8CVO - chains A and N of the 9 polymer chains in the assembly; structure by electron microscopy, 2.95 A resolution.

[Chain A]
Molecule: 16S ribosomal RNA
Organism: Cutibacterium acnes
Sequence (1537 nucleotides; row label = number of the first residue in the row):
     1 UUUUUCAUUG GAGAGUUUGA UCCUGGCUCA GGACGAACGC UGGCGGCGUG CUUAACACAU
    61 GCAAGUCGAA CGGAAAGGCC CUGCUUUUGU GGGGUGCUCG AGUGGCGAAC GGGUGAGUAA
   121 CACGUGAGUA ACCUGCCCUU GACUUUGGGA UAACUUCAGG AAACUGGGGC UAAUACCGGA
   181 UAGGAGCUCC UGCUGCAUGG UGGGGGUUGG AAAGUUUCGG CGGUUGGGGA UGGACUCGCG
   241 GCUUAUCAGC UUGUUGGUGG GGUAGUGGCU UACCAAGGCU UUGACGGGUA GCCGGCCUGA
   301 GAGGGUGACC GGCCACAUUG GGACUGAGAU ACGGCCCAGA CUCCUACGGG AGGCAGCAGU
   361 GGGGAAUAUU GCACAAUGGG CGGAAGCCUG AUGCAGCAAC GCCGCGUGCG GGAUGACGGC
   421 CUUCGGGUUG UAAACCGCUU UCGCCUGUGA CGAAGCGUGA GUGACGGUAA UGGGUAAAGA
   481 AGCACCGGCU AACUACGUGC CAGCAGCCXC GGUGAUACGU AGGGUGCGAG CGUUGUCCGG
   541 AUUUAUUGGG CGUAAAGGGC UCGUAGGUGG UUGAUCGCGU CGGAAGUGUA AUCUUGGGGC
   601 UUAACCCUGA GCGUGCUUUC GAUACGGGUU GACUUGAGGA AGGUAGGGGA GAAUGGAAUU
   661 CCUGGUGGAG CGGUGGAAUG CGCAGAUAUC AGGAGGAACA CCAGUGGCGA AGGCGGUUCU
   721 CUGGGCCUUU CCUGACGCUG AGGAGCGAAA GCGUGGGGAG CGAACAGGCU UAGAUACCCU
   781 GGUAGUCCAC GCUGUAAACG GUGGGUACUA GGUGUGGGGU CCAUUCCACG GGUUCCGUGC
   841 CGUAGCUAAC GCUUUAAGUA CCCCGCCUGG GGAGUACGGC CGCAAGGCUA AAACUCAAAG
   901 GAAUUGACGG GGCCCCGCAC AAGCGGCGGA GCAUGCGGAU UAAUUCGAUG XAACGCGUAG
   961 AACCUUACCU GGGUUUGACA UGGAUCGGGA GUGCUCAGAG AUGGGUGUGC CUCUUUUGGG
  1021 GUCGGUUCAC AGGUGGUGCA UGGCUGUCGU CAGCUCGUGU CGUGAGAUGU UGGGUUAAGU
  1081 CCCGCAACGA GCGCAACCCU UGUUCACUGU UGCCAGCACG UUAUGGUGGG GACUCAGUGG
  1141 AGACCGCCGG GGUCAACUCG GAGGAAGGUG GGGAUGACGU CAAGUCAUCA UGCCCCUUAU
  1201 GUCCAGGGCU UCACGCAUGC UACAAUGGCU GGUACAGAGA GUGGCGAGCC UGUGAGGGUG
  1261 AGCGAAUCUC GGAAAGCCGG UCUCAGUUCG GAUUGGGGUC UGCAACUCGA CCUCAUGAAG
  1321 UCGGAGUCGC UAGUAAUCGC AGAUCAGCAA CGCUGCGGUG AAUACGUUCC CGGGGCUUGU
  1381 ACACACXGCC XGUXAAGUCA UGAAAGUUGG UAACACCCGA AGCCGGUGGC CUAACCGUUG
  1441 UGGGGGAGCC GUCGAAGGUG GGACUGGUGA UUAGGACUAA GUCGUAACAA GGUAGCCGUA
  1501 CCGGAAGGUG CGGCUGGAUC ACCUCCUUUC UAAGGAG
Unresolved in the structure: 1-905, 1016-1019, 1381-1537
Modified positions: PSU (pseudouridine-5'-monophosphate) at position 498, G7M (N7-methyl-guanosine-5'-monophosphate) at position 509, 2MG (2N-methylguanosine-5'-monophosphate) at position 950, 5MC (5-methylcytidine-5'-monophosphate) at position 951, 5MC (5-methylcytidine-5'-monophosphate) at position 1387, 4OC (4n,o2'-methylcytidine-5'-monophosphate) at position 1389, 5MC (5-methylcytidine-5'-monophosphate) at position 1391, 5MC (5-methylcytidine-5'-monophosphate) at position 1394, UR3 (3-methyluridine-5'-monophoshate) at position 1485, 2MG (2N-methylguanosine-5'-monophosphate) at position 1503, MA6 (6N-dimethyladenosine-5'-monophoshate) at position 1505, MA6 (6N-dimethyladenosine-5'-monophoshate) at position 1506
Bound ions: Mg2+ site 1 near C918 (its only coordinating residue here); Mg2+ site 2 near A921 (its only coordinating residue here); Mg2+ site 3: G928, G929; Mg2+ site 4 near A948 (its only coordinating residue here); Mg2+ site 5: C1039, A1183, G1184 (together with Sarecycline); Mg2+ site 6 near A1095 (its only coordinating residue here); Mg2+ site 7 near A1183 (its only coordinating residue here); Mg2+ site 8 near U1210 (its only coordinating residue here)
Small-molecule neighbours: Sarecycline (V7A): U949, 2MG_950, G1038, C1039, C1181, A1182, A1183, G1184
Reported in the primary citation:
  - Mg2+ coordination: C1039, A1183, G1184
  - binding site for Sarecycline: C1039

[Chain N]
Molecule: 30S ribosomal protein S13
Organism: Cutibacterium acnes
UniProt: A0A2C6LKT6 (A0A2C6LKT6_CUTAC); numbering as in UniProt (aligned over 1-123)
Amino-acid sequence (123 residues; row label = number of the first residue in the row):
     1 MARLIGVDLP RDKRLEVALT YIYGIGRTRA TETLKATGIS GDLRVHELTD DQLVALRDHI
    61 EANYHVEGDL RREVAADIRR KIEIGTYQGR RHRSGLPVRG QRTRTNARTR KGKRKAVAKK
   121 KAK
Unresolved in the structure: 1

[How chain A and chain N interact]
Pairs across the interface - 90 pairs, chain A then chain N:
  A930(A) - Arg114(N)  salt bridge to the phosphate
  G931(A) - Arg108(N)  phosphate contact
  G931(A) - Thr109(N)  phosphate contact
  G931(A) - Arg114(N)  salt bridge to the phosphate
  C932(A) - Asn106(N)  base contact
  C932(A) - Ala107(N)  phosphate contact
  C932(A) - Arg108(N)  hydrogen bond to the phosphate
  C932(A) - Thr109(N)  hydrogen bond to the phosphate
  A933(A) - Arg102(N)  phosphate contact
  A933(A) - Asn106(N)  phosphate contact
  U934(A) - Arg102(N)  salt bridge to the phosphate
  U934(A) - Thr105(N)  hydrogen bond to the base
  G935(A) - Arg102(N)  salt bridge to the phosphate
  G935(A) - Thr105(N)  base contact
  C936(A) - Arg104(N)  base contact
  G937(A) - Arg104(N)  salt bridge to the phosphate
  G938(A) - Arg104(N)  base contact
  U1211(A) - Arg102(N)  phosphate contact
  U1211(A) - Thr103(N)  hydrogen bond to the phosphate
  U1211(A) - Arg104(N)  phosphate contact
  C1212(A) - Arg91(N)  salt bridge to the phosphate
  C1212(A) - Leu96(N)  phosphate contact
  C1212(A) - Thr103(N)  hydrogen bond to the sugar
  C1212(A) - Arg104(N)  base contact
  C1212(A) - Lys111(N)  hydrogen bond to the sugar
  A1213(A) - Leu96(N)  phosphate contact
  A1213(A) - Lys111(N)  phosphate contact
  A1213(A) - Lys115(N)  sugar contact
  A1213(A) - Val117(N)  base contact
  C1214(A) - Arg104(N)  hydrogen bond to the base
  C1214(A) - Arg108(N)  salt bridge to the phosphate
  C1214(A) - Lys111(N)  salt bridge to the phosphate
  C1214(A) - Lys113(N)  phosphate contact
  C1214(A) - Lys115(N)  phosphate contact
  C1214(A) - Ala116(N)  phosphate contact
  C1214(A) - Val117(N)  sugar contact
  C1214(A) - Lys119(N)  sugar contact
  G1215(A) - Arg114(N)  salt bridge to the phosphate
  G1215(A) - Ala116(N)  phosphate contact
  G1215(A) - Lys119(N)  hydrogen bond to the sugar
  C1216(A) - Thr105(N)  base contact
  C1282(A) - Arg14(N)  sugar contact
  C1282(A) - Arg44(N)  salt bridge to the phosphate
  U1283(A) - Arg44(N)  salt bridge to the phosphate
  U1288(A) - Lys13(N)  salt bridge to the phosphate
  U1288(A) - Arg14(N)  hydrogen bond to the base
  U1288(A) - Val17(N)  base contact
  U1288(A) - Tyr21(N)  hydrogen bond to the phosphate
  U1288(A) - Arg27(N)  base contact
  A1292(A) - Thr109(N)  sugar contact
  U1293(A) - Gln101(N)  phosphate contact
  U1293(A) - Thr109(N)  sugar contact
  U1293(A) - Arg110(N)  phosphate contact
  U1294(A) - Ile78(N)  sugar contact
  U1294(A) - His92(N)  hydrogen bond to the phosphate
  U1294(A) - Pro97(N)  phosphate contact
  U1294(A) - Val98(N)  hydrogen bond to the phosphate
  U1294(A) - Arg99(N)  salt bridge to the phosphate
  U1294(A) - Gln101(N)  hydrogen bond to the phosphate
  U1294(A) - Arg110(N)  sugar contact
  G1295(A) - Val74(N)  sugar contact
  G1295(A) - Asp77(N)  hydrogen bond to the sugar
  G1295(A) - Ile78(N)  sugar contact
  G1295(A) - Lys81(N)  salt bridge to the phosphate
  G1295(A) - Gln88(N)  phosphate contact
  G1295(A) - His92(N)  salt bridge to the phosphate
  G1295(A) - Val98(N)  phosphate contact
  G1295(A) - Arg99(N)  salt bridge to the phosphate
  G1296(A) - Asp77(N)  sugar contact
  G1296(A) - Lys81(N)  salt bridge to the phosphate
  C1306(A) - Tyr87(N)  sugar contact
  U1307(A) - Tyr87(N)  sugar contact
  C1308(A) - Tyr87(N)  phosphate contact
  C1308(A) - Gly100(N)  sugar contact
  G1309(A) - Gly100(N)  phosphate contact
  C1314(A) - Thr28(N)  hydrogen bond to the phosphate
  C1314(A) - Arg29(N)  hydrogen bond to the sugar
  A1315(A) - Gly24(N)  hydrogen bond to the phosphate
  A1315(A) - Ile25(N)  hydrogen bond to the phosphate
  A1315(A) - Gly26(N)  hydrogen bond to the phosphate
  A1315(A) - Arg27(N)  phosphate contact
  A1315(A) - Thr28(N)  hydrogen bond to the phosphate
  A1315(A) - Arg29(N)  hydrogen bond to the phosphate
  A1315(A) - Leu70(N)  sugar contact
  U1316(A) - Ile22(N)  phosphate contact
  U1316(A) - Tyr23(N)  phosphate contact
  U1316(A) - Gly24(N)  hydrogen bond to the phosphate
  U1316(A) - Ile25(N)  hydrogen bond to the phosphate
  U1316(A) - Gly26(N)  phosphate contact
  G1317(A) - Tyr23(N)  phosphate contact
Also at the interface, not in a pair above, chain A (37 interface residues in all): A1217, C1229, U1281, U1287, C1289, A1318
Also at the interface, not in a pair above, chain N (48 interface residues in all): Asp12, Thr20, Asp42, Arg80

[Overview]
The interface between chain A and chain N involves 37 residues on one side and 48 on the other, with 23
hydrogen bonds and 17 salt bridges. Among the polar pairs are U934(A)-Thr105(N), C1214(A)-Arg104(N) and
U1288(A)-Arg14(N). Chain A binds Sarecycline. The paper reports a binding site for Sarecycline at C1039(A);
Mg2+ coordination by C1039(A), A1183(A) and G1184(A).
Here chain A is 16S ribosomal RNA and chain N is 30S ribosomal protein S13, both from Cutibacterium acnes.
Entry 8CVO (Cutibacterium acnes 30S ribosomal subunit with Sarecycline bound, head domain only in the local
refined map) was determined by electron microscopy (same publication as 8CWO).
